6X2F - chains A and Q of the 9 polymer chains in the assembly; structure by electron microscopy, 4.00 A resolution.

# Chain A
Molecule: Transcription-repair-coupling factor
Source organism: Escherichia coli
Notes: EC 3.6.4.-
UniProtKB: A0A024L3Y3 (A0A024L3Y3_ECOLX); numbering as in UniProt (aligned over 1-1148)
Amino-acid sequence (1148 residues; each row starts with the number of its first residue):
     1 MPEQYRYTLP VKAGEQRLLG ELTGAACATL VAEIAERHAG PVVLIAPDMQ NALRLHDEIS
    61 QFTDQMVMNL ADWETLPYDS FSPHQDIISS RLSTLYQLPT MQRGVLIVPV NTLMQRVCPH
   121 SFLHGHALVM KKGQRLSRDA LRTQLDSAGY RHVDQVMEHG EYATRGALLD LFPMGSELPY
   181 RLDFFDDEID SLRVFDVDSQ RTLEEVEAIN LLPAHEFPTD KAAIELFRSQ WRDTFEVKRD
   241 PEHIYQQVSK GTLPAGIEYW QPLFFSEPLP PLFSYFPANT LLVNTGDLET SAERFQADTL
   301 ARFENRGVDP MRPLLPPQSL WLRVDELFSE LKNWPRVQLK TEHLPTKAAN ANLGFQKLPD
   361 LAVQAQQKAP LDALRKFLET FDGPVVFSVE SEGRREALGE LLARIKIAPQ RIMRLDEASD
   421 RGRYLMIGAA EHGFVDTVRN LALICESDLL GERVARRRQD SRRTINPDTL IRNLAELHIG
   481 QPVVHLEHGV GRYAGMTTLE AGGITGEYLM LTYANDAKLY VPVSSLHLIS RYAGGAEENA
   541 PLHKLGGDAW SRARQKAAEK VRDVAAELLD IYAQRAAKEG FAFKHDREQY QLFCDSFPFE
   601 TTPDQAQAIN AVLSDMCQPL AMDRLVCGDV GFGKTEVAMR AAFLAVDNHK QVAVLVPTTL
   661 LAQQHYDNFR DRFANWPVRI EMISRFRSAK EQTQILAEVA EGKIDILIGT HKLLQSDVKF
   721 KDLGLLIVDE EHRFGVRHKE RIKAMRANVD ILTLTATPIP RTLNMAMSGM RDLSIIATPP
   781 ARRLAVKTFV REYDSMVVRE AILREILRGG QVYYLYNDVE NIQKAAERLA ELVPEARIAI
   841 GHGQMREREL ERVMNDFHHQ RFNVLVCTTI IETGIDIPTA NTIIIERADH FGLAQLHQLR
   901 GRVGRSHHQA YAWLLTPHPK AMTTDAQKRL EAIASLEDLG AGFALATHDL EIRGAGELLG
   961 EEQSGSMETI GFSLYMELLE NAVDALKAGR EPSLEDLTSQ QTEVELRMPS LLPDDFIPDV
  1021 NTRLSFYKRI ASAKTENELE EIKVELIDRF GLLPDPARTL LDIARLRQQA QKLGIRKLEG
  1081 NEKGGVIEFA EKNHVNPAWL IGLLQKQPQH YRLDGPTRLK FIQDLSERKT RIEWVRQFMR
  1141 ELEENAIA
Disordered / not traced: 1-3, 1148
Small-molecule neighbours: ADP (adenosine-5'-diphosphate): Phe597, Phe599, Glu600, Thr601, Gln605, Asp629, Val630, Gly631, Phe632, Gly633, Lys634, Thr635, Pro780
What the authors report for this chain:
  - conformationally variable residues (order/disorder transition): Asp548 to Lys560

# Chain Q
Molecule: 64-nt DNA strand
Sequence (64 nucleotides; each row starts with the number of its first residue):
     1 CCCAACGGCA CCGCTGCAAG GAATAGGATA CTTGCGGGCT AGGCTCTTAT GGCGGCGAAT
    61 ACCC
Disordered / not traced: 1-9, 42-47

# How chain A and chain Q interact
Residue-residue contacts (15; chain A residue first):
  Arg733(A) - DC31(Q)  sugar contact
  Phe734(A) - DC31(Q)  sugar contact
  Gly735(A) - DC31(Q)  sugar contact
  His738(A) - DA30(Q)  sugar contact
  Glu847(A) - DA25(Q)  phosphate contact
  His890(A) - DT33(Q)  phosphate contact
  His890(A) - DG34(Q)  phosphate contact
  Phe891(A) - DT33(Q)  sugar contact
  Phe891(A) - DG34(Q)  phosphate contact
  Gly892(A) - DT33(Q)  sugar contact
  Gln895(A) - DT32(Q)  sugar contact
  Asp925(A) - DG34(Q)  phosphate contact
  Arg929(A) - DG34(Q)  salt bridge to the phosphate
  Arg953(A) - DT33(Q)  salt bridge to the phosphate
  Glu961(A) - DC31(Q)  phosphate contact
Interface residues without a listed pair, chain A (14 interface residues in all): Arg848

# In short
14 residues of chain A face 6 of chain Q across their interface, with 2 salt bridges. Among the polar pairs
are Arg929(A)-DG34(Q) and Arg953(A)-DT33(Q). Ligands of chain A: ADP. The paper reports conformational
variability at Asp548(A).
Here chain A is Transcription-repair-coupling factor (Escherichia coli) and chain Q is a 64-nt DNA strand.
Entry 6X2F (Mfd-bound E.coli RNA polymerase elongation complex - L2 state) was determined by electron
microscopy, deposited together with 6X26, 6X2N, 6X43, 6X4W, 6X4Y and 6X50.
